7SX3 - chains A and D of the 5 polymer chains in the assembly; structure by electron microscopy, 3.10 A resolution.

# Chain A
Name: Sodium leak channel non-selective protein, Enhanced green fluorescent protein
Source organism: Homo sapiens
Reference sequence: chimeric construct of Q8IZF0, A0A7G8ZY66: residues 1-1738 from Q8IZF0 (NALCN_HUMAN) positions 1-1738 (same numbers); residues 1760-2000 from A0A7G8ZY66 positions 1-241 (UniProt number = residue number - 1759)
Amino-acid sequence (2042 residues; each row starts with the number of its first residue):
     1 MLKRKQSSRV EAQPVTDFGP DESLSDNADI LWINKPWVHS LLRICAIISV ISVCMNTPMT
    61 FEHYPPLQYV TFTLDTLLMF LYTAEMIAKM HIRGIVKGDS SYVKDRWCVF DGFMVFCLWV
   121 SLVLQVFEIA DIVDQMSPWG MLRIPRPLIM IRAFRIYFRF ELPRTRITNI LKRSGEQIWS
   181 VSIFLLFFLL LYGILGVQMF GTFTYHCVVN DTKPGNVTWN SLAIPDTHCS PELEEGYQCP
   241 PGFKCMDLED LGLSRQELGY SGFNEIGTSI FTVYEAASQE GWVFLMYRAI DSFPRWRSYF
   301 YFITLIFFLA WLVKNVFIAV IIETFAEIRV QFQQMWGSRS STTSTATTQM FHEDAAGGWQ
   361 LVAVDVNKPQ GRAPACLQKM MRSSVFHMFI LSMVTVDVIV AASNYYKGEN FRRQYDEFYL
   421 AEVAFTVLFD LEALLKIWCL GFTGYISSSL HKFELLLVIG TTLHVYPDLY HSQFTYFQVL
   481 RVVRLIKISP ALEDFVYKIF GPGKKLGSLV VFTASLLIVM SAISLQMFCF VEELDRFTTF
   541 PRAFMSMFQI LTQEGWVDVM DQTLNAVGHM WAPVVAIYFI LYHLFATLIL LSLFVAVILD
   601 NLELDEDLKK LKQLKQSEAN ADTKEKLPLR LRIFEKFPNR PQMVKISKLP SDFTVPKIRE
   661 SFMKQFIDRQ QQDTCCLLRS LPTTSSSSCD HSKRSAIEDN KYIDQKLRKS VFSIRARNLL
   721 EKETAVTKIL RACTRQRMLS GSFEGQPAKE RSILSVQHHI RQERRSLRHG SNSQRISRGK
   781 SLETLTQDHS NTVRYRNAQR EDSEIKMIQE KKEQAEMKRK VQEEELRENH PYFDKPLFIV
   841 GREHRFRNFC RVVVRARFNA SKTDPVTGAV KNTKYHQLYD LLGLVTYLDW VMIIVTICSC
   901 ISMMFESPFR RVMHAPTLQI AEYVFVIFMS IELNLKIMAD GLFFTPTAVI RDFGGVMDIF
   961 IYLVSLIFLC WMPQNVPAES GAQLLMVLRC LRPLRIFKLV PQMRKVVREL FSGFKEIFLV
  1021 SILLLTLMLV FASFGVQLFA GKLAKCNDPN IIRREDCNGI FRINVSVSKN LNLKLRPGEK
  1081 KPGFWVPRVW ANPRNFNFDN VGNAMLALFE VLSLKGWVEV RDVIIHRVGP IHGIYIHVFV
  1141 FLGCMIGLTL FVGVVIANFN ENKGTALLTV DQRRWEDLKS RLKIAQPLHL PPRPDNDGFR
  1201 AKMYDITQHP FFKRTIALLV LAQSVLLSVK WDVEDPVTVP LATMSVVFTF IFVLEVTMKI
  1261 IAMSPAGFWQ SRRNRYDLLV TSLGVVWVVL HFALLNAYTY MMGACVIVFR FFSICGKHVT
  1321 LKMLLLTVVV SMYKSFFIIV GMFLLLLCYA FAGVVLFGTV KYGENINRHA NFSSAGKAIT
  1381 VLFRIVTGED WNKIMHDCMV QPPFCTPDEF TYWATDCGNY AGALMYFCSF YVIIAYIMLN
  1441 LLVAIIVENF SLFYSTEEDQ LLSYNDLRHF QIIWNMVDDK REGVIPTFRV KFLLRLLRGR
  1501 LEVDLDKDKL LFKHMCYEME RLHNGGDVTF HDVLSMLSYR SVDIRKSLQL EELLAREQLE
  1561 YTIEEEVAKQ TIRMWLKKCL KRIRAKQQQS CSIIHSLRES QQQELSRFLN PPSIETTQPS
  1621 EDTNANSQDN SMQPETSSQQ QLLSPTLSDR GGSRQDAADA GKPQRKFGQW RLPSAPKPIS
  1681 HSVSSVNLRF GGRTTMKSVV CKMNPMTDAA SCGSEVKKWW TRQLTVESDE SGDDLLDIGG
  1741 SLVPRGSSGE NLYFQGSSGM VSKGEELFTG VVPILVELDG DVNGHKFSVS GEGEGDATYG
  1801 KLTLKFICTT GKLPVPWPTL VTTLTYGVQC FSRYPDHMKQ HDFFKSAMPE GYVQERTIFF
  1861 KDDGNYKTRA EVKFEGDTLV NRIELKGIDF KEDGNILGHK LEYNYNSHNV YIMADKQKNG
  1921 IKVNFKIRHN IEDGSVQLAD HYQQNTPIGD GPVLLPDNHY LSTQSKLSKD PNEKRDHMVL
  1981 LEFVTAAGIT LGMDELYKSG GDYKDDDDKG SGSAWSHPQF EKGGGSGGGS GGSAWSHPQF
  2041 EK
Disordered / not traced: 1-32, 92-106, 336-346, 365-374, 618-627, 670-710, 741-816, 859-875, 1599-2042
Sequence notes: linker (1739-1759); conflict K1966 (Ala207 in A0A7G8ZY66); expression tag (2001-2042)
Modified residues: Y287 (O-sulfo-L-tyrosine; TYS)
UniProt features mapped onto this chain:
  - glycosylation (N-linked (GlcNAc...) asparagine): N210, N216, N1064
Disulfides: C207-C239, C229-C245, C1046-C1057, C1405-C1417
Glycans and other covalent adducts: N-acetylglucosamine (NAG) linked to N1064
Residues lining bound ligands:
  - N-acetylglucosamine (NAG; 2-acetamido-2-deoxy-beta-D-glucopyranose): N210, D211, P241, G242
  - phosphatidylethanolamine (PEV; (1S)-2-{[(2-aminoethoxy)(hydroxy)phosphoryl]oxy}-1-[(palmitoyloxy)methyl]ethyl stearate), molecule 1: I399, S403, Y405, L1029, N1100, V1101, G1102
  - phosphatidylethanolamine (PEV), molecule 2: L881, I897, V1000, Q1002, Y1333, F1336, F1337, V1340, F1343, L1344
  - phosphatidylethanolamine (PEV), molecule 3: R951, D952, F953, G954, L994, F997, K998, R1004, V1007, R1008, L1010, F1011, L1345, I1433
  - phosphatidylethanolamine (PEV), molecule 4: E979, L1025, M1028, G1102, M1105, L1106, F1109, Y1420, A1421, L1424, M1425, C1428, S1429, V1432

# Chain D
Name: UNC79, Protein unc-79 homolog
Source organism: Homo sapiens
Reference sequence: Q9P2D8 (UNC79_HUMAN); residue numbers follow UniProt; this construct covers 174-2635
Amino-acid sequence (2561 residues; numbered 38 to 2660; 62 numbers in that range are skipped by the numbering (no residue carries them; nothing is unmodelled there); the number before each row is that of its first residue; X marks 74 residues of unknown identity (built as UNK)):
    38 XXXXXXXXXX XXXXXXXX
    85 XXXXXXXXXX XXXXXXXXXX X
   127 XXXXXXXXXX XXXXXX
   147 XXXXXXXXXX XXXXXXXXX
   174 LPYTMISTLA TFPPFLHKDI IEYLSTSFLP MAILGSSRRE GVPAHVNLSA SSMLMIAMQY
   234 TSNPVYHCQL LECLMKYKQE VWKDLLYVIA YGPSQVKPPA VQMLFHYWPN LKPPGAISEY
   294 RGLQYTAWNP IHCQHIECHN AINKPAVKMC IDPSLSVALG DKPPPLYLCE ECSERIAGDH
   354 SEWLIDVLLP QAEISAICQK KNCSSHVRRA VVTCFSAGCC GRHGNRPVRY CKRCHSNHHS
   414 NEVGAAAETH LYQTSPPPIN TRECGAEELV CAVEAVISLL KEAEFHAEQR EHELNRRRQL
   474 GLSSSHHSLD NADFDNKDDD KHDQRLLSQF GIWFLVSLCT PSENTPTESL ARLVAMVFQW
   534 FHSTAYMMDD EVGSLVEKLK PQFVTKWLKT VCDVRFDVMV MCLLPKPMEF ARVGGYWDKS
   594 CSTVTQLKEG LNRILCLIPY NVINQSVWEC IMPEWLEAIR TEVPDNQLKE FREVLSKMFD
   654 IELCPLPFSM EEMFGFISCR FTGYPSSVQE QALLWLHVLS ELDIMVPLQL LISMFSDGVN
   714 SVKELANQRK SRVSELAGNL ASRRVSVASD PGRRVQHNML SPFHSPFQSP FRSPLRSPFR
   774 SPFKNFGHPG GRTIDFDCED DEMNLNCFIL MFDLLLKQME LQDDGITMGL EHSLSKDIIS
   834 IINNVFQAPW GGSHTCQKDE KAIECNLCQS SILCYQLACE LLERLAPKEE SRLVEPTDSL
   894 EDSLLSSRPE FIIGPEGEEE ENPASKHGEN PGNCTEPVEH AAVKNDTERK FCYQQLPVTL
   954 RLIYTIFQEM AKFEEPDILF NMLNCLKILC LHGECLYIAR KDHPQFLAYI QDHMLIASLW
  1014 RVVKSEFSQL SSLAVPLLLH ALSLPHGADI FWTIINGNFN SKDWKMRFEA VEKVAVICRF
  1074 LDIHSVTKNH LLKYSLAHAF CCFLTAVEDV NPAVATRAGL LLDTIKRPAL QGLCLCLDFQ
  1134 FDTVVKDRPT ILSKLLLLHF LKQDIPALSW EFFVNRFETL SLEAQLHLDC NKEFPFPTTI
  1194 TAVRTNVANL SDAALWKIKR ARFARNRQKS VRSLRDSVKG PVESKRALSL PETLTSKIRQ
  1254 QSPENDNTIK DLLPEDAGID HQTVHQLITV LMKFMAKDES SAESDISSAK AFNTVKRHLY
  1314 VLLGYDQQEG CFMIAPQKMR LSTCFNAFIA GIAQVMDYNI NLGKHLLPLV VQVLKYCSCP
  1374 QLRHYFQQPP RCSLWSLKPH IRQMWLKALL VILYKYPYRD CDISKILLHL IHITVNTLNA
  1434 QYHSCKPHAT AGPLYSDNSN ISRYSEKEKG EIELAEYRET GALQDSLLHC VREESIPKKK
  1494 LRSFKQKSLD IGNADSLLFT LDEHRRKSCI DRCDIEKPPT QAAYIAQRPN DPGRSRQNSA
  1554 TRPDNSEIPE NPAMEGFPDA RRPVIPEVRL NCMETFEVKV DSPVKPAPKE DLDLIDLSSD
  1614 STSGPEKHSI LSTSDSDSLV FEPLPPLRIV ESDEEEETMN QGDDGPSGKN AASSPSVPSH
  1674 PSVLSLSTAP LVQVSVEDCS KDFSSKDSGN NQSAGNTDSA LITLEDPMDA EGSSKPEELP
  1734 EFSCGSPLTL KQKRDLLQKS FALPEMSLDD HPDPGTEGEK PGELMPSSGA KTVLLKVPED
  1794 AENPTESEKP DTSAESDTEQ NPERKVEEDG AEESEFKIQI VPRQRKQRKI AVSAIQREYL
  1854 DISFNILDKL GEQKDPDPST KGLSTLEMPR ESSSAPTLDA GVPETSSHSS ISTQYRQMKR
  1914 GSLGVLTMSQ LMKRQLEHQS SAPHNISNWD TEQIQPGKRQ CNVPTCLNPD LEGQPLRMRG
  1974 ATKSSLLSAP SIVSMFVPAP EEFTDEQPTV MTDKCHDCGA ILEEYDEETL GLAIVVLSTF
  2034 IHLSPDLAAP LLLDIMQSVG RLASSTTFSN QAESMMVPGN AAGVAKQFLR CIFHQLAPNG
  2094 IFPQLFQSTI KDGTFLRTLA SSLMDFNELS SIAALSQLLE GLNNKKNLPA GGAMIRCLEN
  2154 IATFMEALPM DSPSSLWTTI SNQFQTFFAK LPCVLPLKCS LDSSLRIMIC LLKIPSTNAT
  2214 RSLLEPFSKL LSFVIQNAVF TLAYLVELCG LCYRAFTKER DKFYLSRSVV LELLQALKLK
  2274 SPLPDTNLLL LVQFICADAG TKLAESTILS KQMIASVPGC GTAAMECVRQ YINEVLDFMA
  2334 DMHTLTKLKS HMKTCSQPLH EDTFGGHLKV GLAQIAAMDI SRGNHRDNKA VIRYLPWLYH
  2394 PPSAMQQGPK EFIECVSHIR LLSWLLLGSL THNAVCPNAS SPCLPIPLDA GSHVADHLIV
  2454 ILIGFPEQSK TSVLHMCSLF HAFIFAQLWT VYCEQSAVAT NLQNQNEFSF TAILTALEFW
  2514 SRVTPSILQL MAHNKVMVEM VCLHVISLME ALQECNSTIF VKLIPMWLPM IQSNIKHLSA
  2574 GLQLRLQAIQ NHVNHHSLRT LPGSGQSSAG LAALRKWLQC TQFKMAQVEI QSSEAASQFY
  2634 PLGGSGGSDY KDDDDKGNSD YKDDDDK
Disordered / not traced: 207-218, 289-424, 459-496, 512-516, 539-550, 580-593, 658-661, 718-794, 844-858, 885-945, 1182-1186, 1193-1207, 1234-1271, 1437-2014, 2059-2067, 2298-2314, 2344-2354, 2379-2381, 2394-2405, 2430-2434, 2459-2467, 2491-2502, 2528-2529, 2570-2572, 2588-2603, 2627-2660
Sequence notes: expression tag (2636-2660)
UniProt features mapped onto this chain:
  - modified residue (Phosphoserine): S754, S758

# Interface between chain A and chain D
Residue-residue contacts (30):
  Q349(A) - N2092(D)
  M350(A) - P2091(D)
  M350(A) - N2092(D)
  F351(A) - A2042(D)  hydrophobic
  F351(A) - L2045(D)  hydrophobic
  F351(A) - L2089(D)  hydrophobic
  F351(A) - N2092(D)  hydrogen bond (backbone-backbone)
  F351(A) - I2094(D)  hydrophobic
  F351(A) - Q2097(D)
  H352(A) - Q2097(D)
  E353(A) - Q2097(D)
  E353(A) - S2101(D)
  W359(A) - A2042(D)
  W359(A) - P2043(D)
  W359(A) - L2045(D)  hydrophobic
  W359(A) - L2046(D)  hydrophobic
  W359(A) - I2094(D)  hydrophobic
  W359(A) - Q2097(D)
  W359(A) - L2098(D)  hydrophobic
  W359(A) - S2101(D)
  L361(A) - P2038(D)
  L361(A) - D2039(D)
  L361(A) - N2092(D)
  F712(A) - Q862(D)
  I714(A) - C861(D)  hydrophobic
  I714(A) - E968(D)
  R717(A) - E968(D)  salt bridge
  R717(A) - P969(D)
  R717(A) - D970(D)  salt bridge
  R717(A) - Q1022(D)
Other interface residues (no listed pair), chain A (13 interface residues in all): G358, Q360, S713
Other interface residues (no listed pair), chain D (23 interface residues in all): I865, F1020, M2049, G2093
From the paper, about this interface:
  - interface residues, chain A: W359(A), R717(A)

# Overview
The interface between chain A and chain D involves 13 residues on one side and 23 on the other, with 1
hydrogen bond and 2 salt bridges. Among the polar pairs are R717(A)-E968(D), R717(A)-D970(D) and
F351(A)-N2092(D). Chain A binds N-acetylglucosamine and 4 copies of phosphatidylethanolamine. The paper
reports interface residues W359(A) and R717(A).
Chain A is Sodium leak channel non-selective protein, Enhanced green fluorescent protein and chain D is UNC79,
Protein unc-79 homolog, both from Homo sapiens; the structure, Human NALCN-FAM155A-UNC79-UNC80 channelosome
with CaM bound, conformation 1/2, was determined by electron microscopy together with 7SX4 from the same
study.
